PDB entry 6RFK | X-ray diffraction, 1.60 A resolution | chains S and I of the 3 polymer chains in the assembly

== Chain S ==
Molecule: Coagulation factor IX
Source organism: Homo sapiens
Notes: EC 3.4.21.22
UniProt: P00740 (FA9_HUMAN); the construct lacks a stretch of the UniProt sequence and is renumbered around it, so the offset changes along the chain: 16-35 = UniProt 227-246; 37-60 = UniProt 247-270; 61-95 = UniProt 272-306; 96-129 = UniProt 309-342; 6 more segments
Amino-acid sequence (235 residues; numbered 16 to 245 plus 8 insertion-coded residues; 3 numbers in that range are skipped by the numbering (no residue carries them; nothing is unmodelled there); the number before each row is that of its first residue; a row labelled like 95A-95B holds insertion residues (95A, then the next letters in order)):
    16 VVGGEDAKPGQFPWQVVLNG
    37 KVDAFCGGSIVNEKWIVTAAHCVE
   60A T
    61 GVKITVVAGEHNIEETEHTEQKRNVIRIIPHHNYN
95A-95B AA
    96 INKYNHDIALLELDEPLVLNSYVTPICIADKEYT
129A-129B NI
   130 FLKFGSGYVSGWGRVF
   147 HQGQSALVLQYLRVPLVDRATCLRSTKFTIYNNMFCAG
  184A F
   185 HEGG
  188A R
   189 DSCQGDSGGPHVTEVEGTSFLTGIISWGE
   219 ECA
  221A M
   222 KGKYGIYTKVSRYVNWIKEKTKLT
Differences from the reference sequence: engineered mutation Gln148 (Lys362 in P00740), Gln150 (Arg364 in P00740)
Disulfide bonds: Cys42-Cys58, Cys168-Cys182, Cys191-Cys220
Bound ions: Ca2+: Glu70, Asn72, Glu75, Glu77, Glu80 (together with glycerol)
Ligand contacts: B3P (2-[3-(2-hydroxy-1,1-dihydroxymethyl-ethylamino)-propylamino]-2-hydroxymethyl-propane-1,3-diol): Phe133, Val203, Glu204
UniProt features mapped onto this chain:
  - active site (Charge relay system): His57, Asp102, Ser195
  - binding site (Ca(2+)): Glu70, Asn72, Glu75, Glu77, Glu80

== Chain I ==
Molecule: Glu-gly-AR7-0QE
Amino-acid sequence (4 residues; row label = number of the first residue in the row):
     1 EGXX
Modified / non-standard residues: AR7 (amino{[(4S)-4-amino-5,5-dihydroxypentyl]amino}methaniminium) at position 3; 0QE (chloromethane) at position 4

== Chain S / chain I interface ==
Contacting residue pairs - 25 pairs, chain S then chain I:
  His57(S) with Gly2(I); AR7_3(I), hydrogen bond (side chain-backbone); 0QE_4(I), covalent bond
  Tyr99(S) with Glu1(I); Gly2(I), hydrogen bond (side chain-backbone)
  Phe174(S) with Glu1(I)
  Asp189(S) with AR7_3(I)
  Ser190(S) with AR7_3(I)
  Cys191(S) with AR7_3(I)
  Gln192(S) with Glu1(I), hydrogen bond; Gly2(I), hydrogen bond (side chain-backbone); AR7_3(I)
  Gly193(S) with AR7_3(I), hydrogen bond (backbone-backbone)
  Asp194(S) with AR7_3(I)
  Ser195(S) with AR7_3(I), covalent bond; 0QE_4(I)
  Ser214(S) with AR7_3(I), hydrogen bond (backbone-backbone)
  Trp215(S) with Glu1(I); AR7_3(I)
  Gly216(S) with Glu1(I), hydrogen bond (backbone-backbone); AR7_3(I)
  Glu217(S) with Glu1(I)
  Glu219(S) with AR7_3(I)
  Cys220(S) with AR7_3(I)
  Gly226(S) with AR7_3(I)
Interface residues without a listed pair, chain S (20 interface residues in all): Cys42, Cys58, His147

== Summary ==
The interface between chain S and chain I involves 20 residues on one side and 4 on the other, with 2 covalent
bonds and 7 hydrogen bonds. Polar pairs include His57(S)-AR7_3(I), Tyr99(S)-Gly2(I) and Gln192(S)-Glu1(I).
Ligands of chain S: compound B3P.
Here chain S is Coagulation factor IX (Homo sapiens) and chain I is Glu-gly-AR7-0QE. Entry 6RFK (Crystal
structure of EGRCK-inhibited Gla-domainless fIXa (K148Q, R150Q variant)) was determined by X-ray diffraction.
